PDB entry 5GXQ | X-ray diffraction, 2.85 A resolution | chains D and J of the 10 polymer chains in the assembly

Chain D:
Protein: Histone H2B type 1-J
From: Homo sapiens
UniProtKB: P06899 (H2B1J_HUMAN); residues 0-125 here correspond to UniProt positions 1-126 (UniProt number = residue number + 1)
Amino-acid sequence (129 residues; each row starts with the number of its first residue; numbers below 1 keep their minus sign (Gly-3 is residue -3)):
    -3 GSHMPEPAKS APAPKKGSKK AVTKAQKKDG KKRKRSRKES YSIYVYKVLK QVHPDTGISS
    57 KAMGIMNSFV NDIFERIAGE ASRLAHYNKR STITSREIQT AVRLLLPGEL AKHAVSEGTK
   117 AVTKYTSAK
Not modelled in the structure: -3 to 29
Sequence notes: expression tag (-3 to -1)
Swiss-Prot annotation at these positions:
  - modified residue: Pro1 (N-acetylproline), Glu2 (ADP-ribosyl glutamic acid), Lys5 (N6-(2-hydroxyisobutyryl)lysine), Ser6 (ADP-ribosylserine), Lys11 (N6-(beta-hydroxybutyryl)lysine), Lys12 (N6-(2-hydroxyisobutyryl)lysine), Ser14 (Phosphoserine), Lys15 (N6-acetyllysine), Lys16 (N6-(beta-hydroxybutyryl)lysine), Lys20 (N6-(2-hydroxyisobutyryl)lysine), Lys23 (N6-(2-hydroxyisobutyryl)lysine), Lys24 (N6-(2-hydroxyisobutyryl)lysine), Lys34 (N6-(2-hydroxyisobutyryl)lysine), Glu35 (PolyADP-ribosyl glutamic acid), Ser36 (Phosphoserine), Lys43 (N6-(2-hydroxyisobutyryl)lysine), Lys46 (N6-(2-hydroxyisobutyryl)lysine), Lys57 (N6,N6-dimethyllysine), Arg79 (Dimethylated arginine), Lys85 (N6,N6,N6-trimethyllysine) and 6 more in UniProt
  - glycosylation: Ser112 (O-linked (GlcNAc) serine)
  - cross-link (Glycyl lysine isopeptide (Lys-Gly)): Lys5 (interchain with G-Cter in SUMO2), Lys20 (interchain with G-Cter in SUMO2), Lys34 (interchain with G-Cter in ubiquitin), Lys120 (interchain with G-Cter in ubiquitin)

Chain J:
Molecule: 146-nt DNA strand
From: Homo sapiens
Sequence (146 nucleotides; each row starts with the number of its first residue):
   147 ATCAATATCC ACCTGCAGAT TCTACCAAAA GTGTATTTGG AAACTGCTCC ATCAAAAGGC
   207 ATGTTCAGCT GAATTCAGCT GAACATGCCT TTTGATGGAG CAGTTTCCAA ATACACTTTT
   267 GGTAGAATCT GCAGGTGGAT ATTGAT

Chain D / chain J interface:
Contacting residue pairs (13; chain D residue first):
  Lys30(D) - DG192(J)  phosphate contact
  Lys30(D) - DC193(J)  phosphate contact
  Arg31(D) - DA270(J)  phosphate contact
  Arg31(D) - DG271(J)  salt bridge to the phosphate
  Ser32(D) - DA270(J)  sugar contact
  Arg33(D) - DT269(J)  phosphate contact
  Arg33(D) - DA270(J)  phosphate contact
  Lys34(D) - DT269(J)  phosphate contact
  Lys34(D) - DA270(J)  hydrogen bond to the phosphate
  Glu35(D) - DT269(J)  phosphate contact
  Ser36(D) - DT269(J)  hydrogen bond to the phosphate
  Ile39(D) - DT269(J)  phosphate contact
  Tyr40(D) - DG268(J)  hydrogen bond to the phosphate

In short:
The interface between chain D and chain J involves 9 residues on one side and 6 on the other; the contacts
include 3 hydrogen bonds and 1 salt bridge. Polar contacts include Lys34(D)-DA270(J), Ser36(D)-DT269(J) and
Tyr40(D)-DG268(J).
Chain D is Histone H2B type 1-J and chain J is a 146-nt DNA strand, both from Homo sapiens; the structure, The
crystal structure of the nucleosome containing H3.6, was determined by X-ray diffraction (same publication as
5X7X).
